Entry 7VCR (X-ray diffraction, 2.00 A resolution); this record covers chains C and A.

[Chain C]
Molecule: von Willebrand factor type A domain protein
Organism: Streptococcus oralis ATCC 35037
UniProtKB: D4FSQ3 (D4FSQ3_STROR); numbering as in UniProt (aligned over 40-69)
Amino-acid sequence (30 residues; row label = number of the first residue in the row):
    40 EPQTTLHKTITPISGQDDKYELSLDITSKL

[Chain A]
Molecule: von Willebrand factor type A domain protein
Organism: Streptococcus oralis ATCC 35037
UniProtKB: D4FSQ3 (D4FSQ3_STROR); numbering as in UniProt (aligned over 358-823)
Amino-acid sequence (466 residues; row label = number of the first residue in the row):
   358 GIHHVSIKDVLSKYVQLLPNGSSEFRVVKEKDGSSEILTENQVTFDTKTT
   408 SEGLVEVTAKFSPNYSLEDGARYVLKFTVTSSQEALDAIAGDKKLEAGDA
   458 EGSDVNKLYSNKGASVTYSYGIGNSQTKTKEYSDNPTFKPSDPLTVPVEV
   508 EWQGVTGARTVITADQPSNVELKLVQKNKNGGSDNQDYRKTNVNVSKNVS
   558 NETRNFEKVAKGYQYDLIAPDVPAFTKEIKNVGTESNPSFKVIYKQLPSL
   608 TIKKVLEAENNLNKEFRIKVKLTSPDSKPLNGTFGEITVVNGEAEIRVEK
   658 RKRWRGILSYLPRGTHYKVEEEAASTNGYHVTYENQEGDLNKDETSTVTN
   708 HKLPSLSVTKKVTGVFANLLKSFKITINIRDAQNSPLNGTYTATVNNKRT
   758 PLQFTNGRASIDLNKDQTIKIDGLPLDSHYTVEEETNSSRGYQVSYENQE
   808 GKLDGDKSATVTNNKN
Not modelled in the structure: 722-727

[Chain C / chain A interface]
Residue-residue contacts - 74 pairs, chain C then chain A:
  E40(C) with Y477(A); K485(A), salt bridge
  P41(C) with I359(A), hydrophobic; Y477(A)
  T43(C) with Y475(A), hydrogen bond; K487(A), hydrogen bond
  L45(C) with V473(A), hydrophobic; K487(A); E488(A); Y489(A), hydrophobic
  H46(C) with Y489(A); D491(A)
  K47(C) with D366(A), salt bridge; N468(A), hydrogen bond; A471(A); Y489(A); D491(A), hydrogen bond (backbone-side chain); P493(A)
  I49(C) with S467(A); P493(A), hydrophobic; T494(A)
  I52(C) with T435(A)
  D56(C) with K568(A), salt bridge
  D57(C) with V436(A); T437(A), hydrogen bond (backbone-side chain); S438(A), hydrogen bond; L443(A); P497(A); S498(A), hydrogen bond
  K58(C) with V436(A); T437(A)
  Y59(C) with T435(A); V436(A), hydrogen bond (backbone-backbone); S438(A); F495(A); K496(A), hydrogen bond (side chain-backbone); P497(A)
  E60(C) with R383(A), salt bridge; F434(A)
  L61(C) with D366(A); L368(A), hydrophobic; L432(A); K433(A); F434(A), hydrogen bond (backbone-backbone); V436(A), hydrophobic; S467(A); N468(A)
  S62(C) with R429(A); V431(A); L432(A); K433(A), hydrogen bond
  L63(C) with I364(A), hydrophobic; K365(A); D366(A); V431(A); L432(A), hydrogen bond (backbone-backbone); A471(A), hydrophobic; Y489(A)
  D64(C) with R429(A), salt bridge; Y430(A); V431(A); Y489(A), hydrogen bond (backbone-side chain)
  I65(C) with A428(A); R429(A); Y430(A), hydrogen bond (backbone-backbone); V473(A), hydrophobic
  T66(C) with G427(A); A428(A); R429(A)
  S67(C) with I359(A); D426(A); G427(A), hydrogen bond (backbone-backbone)
  K68(C) with D426(A)
  L69(C) with D426(A), hydrogen bond (backbone-side chain)
Other interface residues (no listed pair), chain C (23 interface residues in all): T48
Other interface residues (no listed pair), chain A (41 interface residues in all): L375, L424, E425

[Summary]
23 residues of chain C and 41 residues of chain A are in contact, with 16 hydrogen bonds and 5 salt bridges.
Among the polar pairs are E40(C)-K485(A), K47(C)-D366(A) and D56(C)-K568(A).
Chain C is von Willebrand factor type A domain protein and chain A is von Willebrand factor type A domain
protein, both from Streptococcus oralis ATCC 35037; the structure, Crystal Structure of PitA fragment from
pilus islet-2 of Streptococcus oralis, was determined by X-ray diffraction, deposited together with 7VCN,
7F7Y, 7W6B and 7W7I.
